3OMI - chains A and B; structure by X-ray diffraction, 2.15 A resolution.

# Chain A
Protein: Cytochrome c oxidase, aa3 type, subunit I
Source organism: Rhodobacter sphaeroides 2.4.1
Notes: EC 1.9.3.1
UniProt: Q3J5A7 (Q3J5A7_RHOS4); residue numbers follow UniProt; this construct covers 17-551
Chain sequence (535 residues; each row starts with the number of its first residue):
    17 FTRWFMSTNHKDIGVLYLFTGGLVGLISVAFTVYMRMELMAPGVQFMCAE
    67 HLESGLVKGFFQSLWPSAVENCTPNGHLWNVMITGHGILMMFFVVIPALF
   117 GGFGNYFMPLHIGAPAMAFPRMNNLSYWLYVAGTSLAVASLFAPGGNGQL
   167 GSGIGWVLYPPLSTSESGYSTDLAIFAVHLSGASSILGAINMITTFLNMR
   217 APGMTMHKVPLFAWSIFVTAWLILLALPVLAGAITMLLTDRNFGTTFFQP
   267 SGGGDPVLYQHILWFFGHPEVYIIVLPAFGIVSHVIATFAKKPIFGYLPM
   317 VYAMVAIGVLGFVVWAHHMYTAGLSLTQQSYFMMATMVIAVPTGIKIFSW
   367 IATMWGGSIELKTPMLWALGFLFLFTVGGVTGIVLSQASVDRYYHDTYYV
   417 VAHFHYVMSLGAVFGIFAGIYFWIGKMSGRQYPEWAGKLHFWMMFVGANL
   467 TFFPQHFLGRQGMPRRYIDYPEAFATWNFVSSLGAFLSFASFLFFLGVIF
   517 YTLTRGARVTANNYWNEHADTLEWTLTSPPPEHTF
Construct notes: engineered mutation Ala132 (Asp in Q3J5A7)
Cystine bridges: Cys64-Cys88
Ion coordination: Ca2+: Glu54, Ala57, Gly59, Gln61; heme a Fe site 1: His102, His421; Cu ion: His284, His333, His334 (together with hydroxide ion); Mg2+: Asp412 (shared with Glu254(B) of chain B); heme a Fe site 2 near His419 (its only coordinating residue here)
Small-molecule neighbours:
  - heme a (HEA), molecule 1: Leu34, Gly37, Gly38, Gly41, Val45, Thr48, Met51, Arg52, Leu55, Trp95, Ile99, His102, Gly103, Met106, Met107, Val110, Val111, Ala114, Gly171, Trp172, Tyr414, Val417, Phe420, His421, Met424, Ser425, Val429, Ile432, Phe433, Ile436, Met460, Thr467, Phe468, Gln471, Arg481, Arg482, Tyr483, Ala501, Ser504, Phe505, Phe508, Phe511
  - heme a (HEA), molecule 2: Met107, Trp172, Trp280, Val287, Tyr288, Ile290, Val291, His333, His334, Thr352, Ile355, Ala356, Thr359, Gly360, Ile363, Phe364, Phe391, Thr392, Gly395, Val396, Gly398, Ile399, Leu401, Ser402, Asp407, His411, Asp412, Val416, His419, Phe420, Val423, Met424, Arg481, Arg482
  - hydroxide ion (OH): Gly283, His284, Val287, His333, His334

# Chain B
Protein: Cytochrome c oxidase subunit 2
Source organism: Rhodobacter sphaeroides 2.4.1
Notes: EC 1.9.3.1
UniProt: Q3J5G0 (Q3J5G0_RHOS4); numbering as in UniProt (aligned over 30-281)
Chain sequence (256 residues; row label = number of the first residue in the row):
    30 LEIIGRPQPGGTGFQPSASPVATQIHWLDGFILVIIAAITIFVTLLILYA
    80 VWRFHEKRNKVPARFTHNSPLEIAWTIVPIVILVAIGAFSLPVLFNQQEI
   130 PEADVTVKVTGYQWYWGYEYPDEEISFESYMIGSPATGGDNRMSPEVEQQ
   180 LIEAGYSRDEFLLATDTAMVVPVNKTVVVQVTGADVIHSWTVPAFGVKQD
   230 AVPGRLAQLWFRAEREGIFFGQCSELCGISHAYMPITVKVVSEEAYAAWL
   280 EQHHHH
Construct notes: expression tag (282-285)
Ion coordination: Cd2+ site 1: His96, Glu101; Cu+: His217, Cys252, Cys256, Met263; Cu ion: Cys252, Glu254, Cys256, His260 (together with Cu+); Mg2+: Glu254 (shared with Asp412(A) of chain A); Cd2+ site 2: Glu280, His283, His285
Small-molecule neighbours:
  - heme a (HEA): Ile68, Val72, Pro108, Ile111, Leu112
  - (2S,3R)-heptane-1,2,3-triol (HTH): Asp151, Glu152, Glu153, Ala276, Leu279, Glu280, His283

# Chain A / chain B interface
Contacting residue pairs (168):
  Val60(A) with Tyr262(B)
  Val85(A) with Arg171(B), hydrogen bond (backbone-side chain); Met172(B)
  Glu86(A) with Arg171(B), hydrogen bond (backbone-side chain)
  Asn87(A) with Arg171(B)
  Cys88(A) with Arg171(B), hydrogen bond (backbone-side chain)
  Thr89(A) with Arg171(B)
  Pro90(A) with Asp169(B); Asn170(B); Arg171(B); Tyr262(B)
  Gly92(A) with Ile258(B)
  His93(A) with Ile258(B)
  Asn96(A) with Leu255(B); Gly257(B), hydrogen bond (side chain-backbone); Ile258(B)
  Asn163(A) with Ile258(B)
  Gln165(A) with Ile258(B)
  Gly169(A) with Leu255(B)
  Ile170(A) with Leu255(B)
  Gly171(A) with Leu255(B)
  Tyr175(A) with Glu254(B)
  Pro176(A) with Ile216(B)
  Pro177(A) with Asp214(B)
  Leu178(A) with Gln142(B); Val215(B); Leu255(B); Cys256(B); Gly257(B)
  Pro266(A) with Pro232(B); Gly233(B)
  Asp271(A) with Arg234(B), salt bridge
  Pro272(A) with Val231(B), hydrophobic; Pro232(B)
  Val273(A) with Val231(B), hydrophobic; Arg234(B)
  Gln276(A) with Ile216(B)
  Lys307(A) with Glu85(B), salt bridge; Pro91(B)
  Lys308(A) with Ala92(B); Phe94(B)
  Pro309(A) with Arg93(B); Thr95(B)
  Ile310(A) with Thr95(B)
  Phe311(A) with Thr95(B); His96(B); Asn97(B); Glu101(B); Trp104(B), hydrophobic
  Gly312(A) with Thr95(B), hydrogen bond (backbone-backbone)
  Thr337(A) with Gln228(B), hydrogen bond (backbone-side chain); Asp229(B), hydrogen bond (backbone-backbone)
  Ala338(A) with Asp229(B)
  Gly339(A) with Gln228(B)
  Leu342(A) with Leu123(B), hydrophobic; Phe124(B), hydrophobic; Gln127(B); Glu128(B)
  Gln345(A) with Leu123(B); Gln127(B), hydrogen bond
  Ser346(A) with Leu120(B); Leu123(B); Phe124(B)
  Met349(A) with Ser119(B)
  Met353(A) with Leu112(B)
  Ala356(A) with Leu112(B), hydrophobic
  Val357(A) with Thr105(B); Ile109(B), hydrophobic; Leu112(B), hydrophobic
  Phe364(A) with Trp104(B), hydrophobic
  Ser365(A) with Trp104(B)
  Ala368(A) with Phe94(B); Trp104(B), hydrophobic
  Met370(A) with Ile76(B), hydrophobic
  Trp371(A) with Leu75(B), hydrophobic; Tyr78(B), hydrophobic; Ala79(B), hydrophobic; Phe83(B), hydrophobic; Phe94(B)
  Gly372(A) with Phe83(B); Asn88(B), hydrogen bond (backbone-side chain); Pro91(B); Ala92(B), hydrogen bond (backbone-backbone)
  Gly373(A) with Phe83(B); Asn88(B), hydrogen bond (backbone-side chain)
  Ser374(A) with Phe83(B); Glu85(B); Asn88(B), hydrogen bond (side chain-backbone); Lys89(B); Pro91(B)
  Ile375(A) with Ala79(B); Phe83(B), hydrogen bond (backbone-backbone); His84(B); Glu85(B), hydrogen bond (backbone-backbone)
  Glu376(A) with Glu85(B)
  Leu377(A) with Val80(B), hydrophobic; His84(B)
  Leu385(A) with Val80(B), hydrophobic
  Leu388(A) with Ile76(B), hydrophobic
  Phe389(A) with Thr73(B)
  Val393(A) with Thr69(B)
  Val396(A) with Ile65(B), hydrophobic; Thr69(B)
  Val400(A) with Ile61(B), hydrophobic; Ile65(B), hydrophobic
  Gln403(A) with Ile61(B); Ile115(B); Ser119(B), hydrogen bond
  Ala404(A) with Leu123(B), hydrophobic
  Ser405(A) with Ile54(B); Leu57(B); Ser119(B); Val122(B); Leu123(B); Gln126(B), hydrogen bond (backbone-side chain)
  Val406(A) with Leu57(B), hydrophobic; Asp58(B)
  Arg408(A) with Leu123(B); Gln126(B), hydrogen bond; Gln127(B); Gly225(B); Lys227(B), hydrogen bond (backbone-side chain)
  Tyr409(A) with Phe43(B), hydrophobic; Gln44(B), hydrogen bond (side chain-backbone); Pro222(B); Lys227(B), hydrogen bond (backbone-side chain)
  Tyr410(A) with Phe43(B); Asp58(B), hydrogen bond
  His411(A) with Lys227(B), hydrogen bond (backbone-side chain)
  Asp412(A) with Ser253(B); Glu254(B)
  Phe473(A) with Gly40(B); Thr41(B)
  Arg476(A) with Thr41(B), hydrogen bond (side chain-backbone); Gly42(B); Phe43(B); Gln44(B); Asp58(B), salt bridge
  Gln477(A) with Pro36(B); Gln37(B), hydrogen bond (side chain-backbone); Gly40(B); Gly42(B), hydrogen bond (side chain-backbone); Phe43(B); Gln44(B), hydrogen bond (backbone-side chain)
  Pro480(A) with Gln251(B)
  Arg481(A) with His260(B), hydrogen bond (backbone-side chain)
  Arg482(A) with Glu254(B), salt bridge; Leu255(B); His260(B)
  Tyr483(A) with Gln251(B); Cys252(B), hydrogen bond (side chain-backbone); His260(B), hydrogen bond (side chain-backbone); Ala261(B)
  Ile484(A) with Tyr262(B)
  Asp485(A) with Leu191(B); Tyr262(B)
  Tyr486(A) with Leu191(B)
  Pro487(A) with Leu191(B); Leu192(B), hydrophobic; Gln251(B)
  Ala489(A) with Pro36(B); Gln37(B); Pro38(B); Gly39(B)
  Phe490(A) with Pro36(B), hydrophobic
  Trp493(A) with Gly39(B), hydrogen bond (side chain-backbone); Gly40(B), hydrogen bond (side chain-backbone); Thr41(B)
Interface residues without a listed pair, chain A (94 interface residues in all): Asn91, Ser181, Ala306, Pro315, Met350, Ile361, Ile363, Ile367, Thr392, Ile399, Thr413, Gly478, Thr492, His534
Interface residues without a listed pair, chain B (85 interface residues in all): Leu62, Ile68, Val72, Pro108, Gly116, Trp143, Phe190, Val226

# Summary
The interface between chain A and chain B involves 94 residues on one side and 85 on the other, with 31
hydrogen bonds and 4 salt bridges. Polar contacts include Asp271(A)-Arg234(B), Lys307(A)-Glu85(B) and
Arg476(A)-Asp58(B).
Here chain A is Cytochrome c oxidase, aa3 type, subunit I and chain B is Cytochrome c oxidase subunit 2, both
from Rhodobacter sphaeroides 2.4.1. Entry 3OMI (Catalytic core subunits (I and II) of cytochrome C oxidase
from Rhodobacter sphaeroides with D132A mutation) was determined by X-ray diffraction (same publication as
3OM3, 3OMA and 3OMN).
